6MTL - chains A and B of the 3 polymer chains in the assembly; structure by X-ray diffraction, 1.35 A resolution.

Chain A:
Name: MHC class I antigen
From: Homo sapiens
UniProtKB: A0A0B7MGD5 (A0A0B7MGD5_HUMAN); residues 1-276 here correspond to UniProt positions 25-300 (UniProt number = residue number + 24)
Amino-acid sequence (276 residues; numbered 1 to 276; the number before each row is that of its first residue):
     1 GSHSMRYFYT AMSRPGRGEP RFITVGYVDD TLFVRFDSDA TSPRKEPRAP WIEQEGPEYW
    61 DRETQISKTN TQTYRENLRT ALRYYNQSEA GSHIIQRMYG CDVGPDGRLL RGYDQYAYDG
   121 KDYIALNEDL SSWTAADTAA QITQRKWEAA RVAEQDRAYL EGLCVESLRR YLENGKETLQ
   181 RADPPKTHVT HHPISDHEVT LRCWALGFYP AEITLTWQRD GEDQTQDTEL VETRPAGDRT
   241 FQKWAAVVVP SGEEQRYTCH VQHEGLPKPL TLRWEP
Cystine bridges: Cys-101/Cys-164, Cys-203/Cys-259

Chain B:
Name: Beta-2-microglobulin
From: Homo sapiens
UniProtKB: P61769 (B2MG_HUMAN); residues 1-99 here correspond to UniProt positions 21-119 (UniProt number = residue number + 20)
Amino-acid sequence (99 residues; row label = number of the first residue in the row):
     1 IQRTPKIQVY SRHPAENGKS NFLNCYVSGF HPSDIEVDLL KNGERIEKVE HSDLSFSKDW
    61 SFYLLYYTEF TPTEKDEYAC RVNHVTLSQP KIVKWDRDM
Swiss-Prot annotation at these positions:
  - modified residue: Gln-2 (Pyrrolidone carboxylic acid)
  - glycosylation: Ile-1 (N-linked (Glc) (glycation) isoleucine), Lys-19 (N-linked (Glc) (glycation) lysine), Lys-41 (N-linked (Glc) (glycation) lysine), Lys-48 (N-linked (Glc) (glycation) lysine), Lys-58 (N-linked (Glc) (glycation) lysine), Lys-91 (N-linked (Glc) (glycation) lysine), Lys-94 (N-linked (Glc) (glycation) lysine)

Interface between chain A and chain B:
Contacting residue pairs (61):
  Phe-8(A) / Phe-56(B)
  Tyr-9(A) / Phe-56(B)
  Thr-10(A) / Phe-56(B)
  Thr-10(A) / Phe-62(B)
  Met-12(A) / Ser-33(B)  hydrogen bond
  Met-12(A) / Asp-34(B)
  Arg-17(A) / Asp-34(B)  salt bridge
  Val-25(A) / Ser-55(B)
  Tyr-27(A) / Ser-55(B)  hydrogen bond
  Tyr-27(A) / Tyr-63(B)
  Leu-32(A) / Asp-53(B)
  Arg-35(A) / Asp-53(B)  salt bridge
  Arg-48(A) / Asp-53(B)  salt bridge
  Ile-94(A) / Pro-32(B)  hydrophobic
  Ile-94(A) / Ser-33(B)
  Gln-96(A) / His-31(B)  hydrogen bond
  Gln-96(A) / Phe-56(B)
  Gln-96(A) / Trp-60(B)  hydrogen bond (side chain-backbone)
  Gln-96(A) / Phe-62(B)
  Arg-97(A) / Phe-56(B)
  Met-98(A) / Phe-56(B)  hydrophobic
  Met-98(A) / Ser-57(B)
  Met-98(A) / Lys-58(B)
  Met-98(A) / Trp-60(B)  hydrophobic
  Tyr-113(A) / Lys-58(B)
  Gln-115(A) / Lys-58(B)  hydrogen bond
  Gln-115(A) / Trp-60(B)
  Tyr-116(A) / Trp-60(B)
  Ala-117(A) / Trp-60(B)
  Asp-119(A) / His-31(B)
  Gly-120(A) / His-31(B)
  Gly-120(A) / Trp-60(B)
  Lys-121(A) / Ile-1(B)
  Asp-122(A) / Trp-60(B)  hydrogen bond
  His-192(A) / Asp-98(B)
  Arg-202(A) / Asp-98(B)  hydrogen bond (side chain-backbone)
  Arg-202(A) / Met-99(B)  hydrogen bond
  Trp-204(A) / Asp-98(B)
  Trp-204(A) / Met-99(B)
  Leu-206(A) / Pro-14(B)  hydrophobic
  Val-231(A) / Gln-8(B)
  Glu-232(A) / Lys-6(B)  salt bridge
  Glu-232(A) / Gln-8(B)
  Glu-232(A) / Tyr-26(B)
  Glu-232(A) / Ser-28(B)  hydrogen bond
  Thr-233(A) / Tyr-26(B)
  Arg-234(A) / Gln-8(B)
  Arg-234(A) / Tyr-10(B)
  Arg-234(A) / Met-99(B)  hydrogen bond (side chain-backbone)
  Pro-235(A) / Tyr-10(B)  hydrogen bond (backbone-side chain)
  Pro-235(A) / Asn-24(B)
  Pro-235(A) / Tyr-26(B)
  Ala-236(A) / Arg-12(B)  hydrogen bond (backbone-side chain)
  Ala-236(A) / Asn-24(B)  hydrogen bond (backbone-side chain)
  Gly-237(A) / Arg-12(B)  hydrogen bond (backbone-side chain)
  Gly-237(A) / Leu-65(B)
  Asp-238(A) / Arg-12(B)
  Gln-242(A) / Tyr-10(B)
  Gln-242(A) / Ser-11(B)  hydrogen bond (side chain-backbone)
  Gln-242(A) / Arg-12(B)  hydrogen bond (side chain-backbone)
  Trp-244(A) / Met-99(B)  hydrogen bond (side chain-backbone)
Interface residues without a listed pair, chain B (28 interface residues in all): His-13, Leu-54, Arg-97

Summary:
Chain A and chain B form an interface of 36 and 28 residues respectively; the contacts include 17 hydrogen
bonds and 4 salt bridges. Polar pairs include Arg-17(A)/Asp-34(B), Arg-35(A)/Asp-53(B) and
Arg-48(A)/Asp-53(B).
Here chain A is MHC class I antigen and chain B is Beta-2-microglobulin, both from Homo sapiens. Entry 6MTL
(Crystal Structure of HLA-B*44:05 in complex with NP338 influenza peptide) was determined by X-ray
diffraction, deposited together with 6MT3, 6MT4, 6MT5, 6MT6 and 6MTM.
